PDB entry 4FA4 | X-ray diffraction, 2.14 A resolution | chains C and D of the 6 polymer chains in the assembly

Chain C:
Name: Methylamine dehydrogenase light chain
Source organism: Paracoccus denitrificans
Notes: EC 1.4.9.1
Reference sequence: P22619 (DHML_PARDE); residues 1-131 here correspond to UniProt positions 58-188 (UniProt number = residue number + 57)
Amino-acid sequence (137 residues; numbered 1 to 137; the number before each row is that of its first residue):
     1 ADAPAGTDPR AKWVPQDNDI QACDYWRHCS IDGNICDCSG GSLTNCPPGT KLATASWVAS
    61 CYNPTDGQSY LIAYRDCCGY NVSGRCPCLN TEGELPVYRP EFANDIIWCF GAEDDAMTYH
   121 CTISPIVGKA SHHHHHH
Not modelled in the structure: 1-6
Construct notes: expression tag (132-137)
Modified positions: W57 (7-hydroxy-l-tryptophan; 0AF)
UniProt features mapped onto this chain:
  - modified residue: W57 (Tryptophylquinone)
  - cross-link: W57 to W108 (Tryptophan tryptophylquinone (Trp-Trp))
Disulfide bonds: C23-C88, C29-C61, C36-C121, C38-C86, C46-C77, C78-C109

Chain D:
Name: Methylamine dehydrogenase heavy chain
Source organism: Paracoccus denitrificans
Notes: EC 1.4.99.3
Reference sequence: A1BB97 (A1BB97_PARDP); residues 2-386 here correspond to UniProt positions 33-417 (UniProt number = residue number + 31)
Amino-acid sequence (385 residues; each row starts with the number of its first residue):
     2 DAPEAETQAQ ETQGQAAARA AAADLAAGQD DEPRILEAPA PDARRVYVND PAHFAAVTQQ
    62 FVIDGEAGRV IGMIDGGFLP NPVVADDGSF IAHASTVFSR IARGERTDYV EVFDPVTLLP
   122 TADIELPDAP RFLVGTYPWM TSLTPDGKTL LFYQFSPAPA VGVVDLEGKA FKRMLDVPDC
   182 YHIFPTAPDT FFMHCRDGSL AKVAFGTEGT PEITHTEVFH PEDEFLINHP AYSQKAGRLV
   242 WPTYTGKIHQ IDLSSGDAKF LPAVEALTEA ERADGWRPGG WQQVAYHRAL DRIYLLVDQR
   302 DEWRHKTASR FVVVLDAKTG ERLAKFEMGH EIDSINVSQD EKPLLYALST GDKTLYIHDA
   362 ESGEELRSVN QLGHGPQVIT TADMG
Not modelled in the structure: 2-10
Disulfide bonds: C181-C196

Chain C / chain D interface:
Contacting residue pairs (86; chain C residue first):
  P9(C) - R305(D)  hydrogen bond (backbone-side chain)
  P9(C) - T308(D)
  P9(C) - E332(D)
  R10(C) - D299(D)  salt bridge
  R10(C) - Q300(D)
  R10(C) - R301(D)
  R10(C) - D302(D)  hydrogen bond (backbone-backbone)
  R10(C) - R305(D)
  R10(C) - T308(D)
  R10(C) - A309(D)  hydrogen bond (side chain-backbone)
  R10(C) - R311(D)
  R10(C) - E332(D)  salt bridge
  A11(C) - R305(D)
  K12(C) - D302(D)
  W13(C) - R305(D)
  D32(C) - F55(D)
  G33(C) - F55(D)
  G79(C) - A103(D)
  G79(C) - R104(D)
  Y80(C) - A103(D)
  N81(C) - A56(D)
  N81(C) - A57(D)  hydrogen bond (side chain-backbone)
  N81(C) - A103(D)
  V82(C) - H54(D)
  V82(C) - F55(D)
  V82(C) - A56(D)
  N90(C) - R305(D)  hydrogen bond
  T91(C) - W304(D)  hydrogen bond (side chain-backbone)
  T91(C) - H306(D)
  T91(C) - K307(D)
  E92(C) - W304(D)
  G93(C) - W304(D)
  E94(C) - Y245(D)  hydrogen bond (backbone-side chain)
  E94(C) - W304(D)
  E94(C) - H306(D)  salt bridge
  E94(C) - K307(D)  salt bridge
  L95(C) - F226(D)  hydrophobic
  L95(C) - Y245(D)
  P96(C) - F226(D)
  P96(C) - L227(D)
  P96(C) - N229(D)
  P96(C) - Y245(D)
  V97(C) - F133(D)  hydrophobic
  V97(C) - Y138(D)  hydrophobic
  V97(C) - Y182(D)
  V97(C) - H183(D)
  V97(C) - N229(D)  hydrogen bond (backbone-side chain)
  Y98(C) - Y182(D)  hydrophobic
  Y98(C) - H195(D)
  Y98(C) - R197(D)
  Y98(C) - H221(D)
  Y98(C) - E225(D)  hydrogen bond (side chain-backbone)
  Y98(C) - F226(D)
  Y98(C) - L227(D)  hydrogen bond (side chain-backbone)
  R99(C) - R197(D)
  R99(C) - E223(D)
  P100(C) - F156(D)  hydrophobic
  P100(C) - Y182(D)
  E101(C) - R197(D)  salt bridge
  N104(C) - K307(D)  hydrogen bond
  D105(C) - V135(D)
  D105(C) - G136(D)  hydrogen bond (backbone-backbone)
  D105(C) - Y138(D)  hydrogen bond
  D105(C) - N229(D)  hydrogen bond
  D105(C) - W282(D)
  D105(C) - K307(D)  salt bridge
  I106(C) - F133(D)  hydrophobic
  I106(C) - V135(D)
  I107(C) - F55(D)  hydrophobic
  I107(C) - F79(D)  hydrophobic
  I107(C) - L80(D)  hydrophobic
  I107(C) - L134(D)  hydrogen bond (backbone-backbone)
  W108(C) - F156(D)  hydrophobic
  F110(C) - F156(D)  hydrophobic
  F110(C) - S157(D)
  M117(C) - F79(D)
  M117(C) - R107(D)
  M117(C) - L134(D)  hydrophobic
  T118(C) - F79(D)
  T118(C) - F99(D)
  T118(C) - A103(D)  hydrogen bond (side chain-backbone)
  Y119(C) - F55(D)  hydrophobic
  Y119(C) - F79(D)
  H134(C) - F226(D)
  H134(C) - W304(D)
  H135(C) - W304(D)  hydrogen bond
Other interface residues (no listed pair), chain C (35 interface residues in all): L89
Other interface residues (no listed pair), chain D (45 interface residues in all): A53, I102, M141, S310

Overview:
The interface between chain C and chain D involves 35 residues on one side and 45 on the other; the contacts
include 17 hydrogen bonds and 6 salt bridges. Polar pairs include R10(C)-D299(D), R10(C)-E332(D) and
E94(C)-H306(D).
Chain C is Methylamine dehydrogenase light chain and chain D is Methylamine dehydrogenase heavy chain, both
from Paracoccus denitrificans; the structure, Crystal Structure of WT MauG in Complex with Pre-Methylamine
Dehydrogenase Aged 10 Days, was determined by X-ray diffraction, deposited together with 4FA1, 4FA5, 4FA9,
4FAN, 4FAV and 4FB1.
